7QJ3 - chains G and H of the 22 polymer chains in the assembly; structure by electron microscopy, 7.60 A resolution (low resolution: residue-level contacts below are approximate; hydrogen-bond / salt-bridge calls are withheld).

== Chain G ==
Name: Gamma-tubulin complex component 2
Organism: Homo sapiens
Reference sequence: Q9BSJ2 (GCP2_HUMAN); numbering as in UniProt (aligned over 1-902)
Amino-acid sequence (902 residues; each row starts with the number of its first residue):
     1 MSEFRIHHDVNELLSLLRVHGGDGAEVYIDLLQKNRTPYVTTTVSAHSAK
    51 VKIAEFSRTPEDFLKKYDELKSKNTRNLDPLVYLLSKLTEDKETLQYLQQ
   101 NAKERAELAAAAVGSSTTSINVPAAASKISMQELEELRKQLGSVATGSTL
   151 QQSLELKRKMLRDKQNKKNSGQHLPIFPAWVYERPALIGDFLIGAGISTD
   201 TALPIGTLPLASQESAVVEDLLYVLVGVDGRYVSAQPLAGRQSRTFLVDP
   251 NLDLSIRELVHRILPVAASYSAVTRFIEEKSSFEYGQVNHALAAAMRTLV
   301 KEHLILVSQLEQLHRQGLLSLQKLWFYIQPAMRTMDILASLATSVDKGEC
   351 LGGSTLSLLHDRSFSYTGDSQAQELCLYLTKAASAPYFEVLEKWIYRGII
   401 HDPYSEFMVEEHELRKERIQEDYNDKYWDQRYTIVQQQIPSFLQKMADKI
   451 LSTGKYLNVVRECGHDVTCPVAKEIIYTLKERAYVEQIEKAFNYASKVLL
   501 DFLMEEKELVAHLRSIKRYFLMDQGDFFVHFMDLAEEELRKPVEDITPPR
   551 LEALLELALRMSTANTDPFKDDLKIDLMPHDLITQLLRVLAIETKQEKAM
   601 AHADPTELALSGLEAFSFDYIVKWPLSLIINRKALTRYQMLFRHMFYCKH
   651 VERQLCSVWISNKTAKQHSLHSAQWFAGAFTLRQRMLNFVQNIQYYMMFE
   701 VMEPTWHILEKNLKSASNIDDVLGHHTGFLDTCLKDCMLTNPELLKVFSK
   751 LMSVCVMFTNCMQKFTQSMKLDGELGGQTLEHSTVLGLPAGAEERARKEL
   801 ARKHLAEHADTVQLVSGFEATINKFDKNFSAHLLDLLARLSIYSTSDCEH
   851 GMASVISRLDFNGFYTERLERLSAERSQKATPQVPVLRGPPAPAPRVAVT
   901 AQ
Disordered / not traced: 1-149, 192-200, 587-606, 664-673, 772-813, 845-850, 873-902
Swiss-Prot annotation at these positions:
  - modified residue: Tyr-83 (Phosphotyrosine)
  - natural variant: Arg-297 (R297C: In CDCBM15; uncertain significance), Arg-333 (R333C: In CDCBM15; uncertain significance), Ala-615 (A615P: In CDCBM15; uncertain significance)

== Chain H ==
Name: Gamma-tubulin complex component 3
Organism: Homo sapiens
Reference sequence: Q96CW5 (GCP3_HUMAN); residues 1-907 here = UniProt positions 1-907
Amino-acid sequence (907 residues; row label = number of the first residue in the row):
     1 MATPDQKSPNVLLQNLCCRILGRSEADVAQQFQYAVRVIGSNFAPTVERD
    51 EFLVAEKIKKELIRQRREADAALFSELHRKLHSQGVLKNKWSILYLLLSL
   101 SEDPRRQPSKVSSYATLFAQALPRDAHSTPYYYARPQTLPLSYQDRSAQS
   151 AQSSGSVGSSGISSIGLCALSGPAPAPQSLLPGQSNQAPGVGDCLRQQLG
   201 SRLAWTLTANQPSSQATTSKGVPSAVSRNMTRSRREGDTGGTMEITEAAL
   251 VRDILYVFQGIDGKNIKMNNTENCYKVEGKANLSRSLRDTAVRLSELGWL
   301 HNKIRRYTDQRSLDRSFGLVGQSFCAALHQELREYYRLLSVLHSQLQLED
   351 DQGVNLGLESSLTLRRLLVWTYDPKIRLKTLAALVDHCQGRKGGELASAV
   401 HAYTKTGDPYMRSLVQHILSLVSHPVLSFLYRWIYDGELEDTYHEFFVAS
   451 DPTVKTDRLWHDKYTLRKSMIPSFMTMDQSRKVLLIGKSINFLHQVCHDQ
   501 TPTTKMIAVTKSAESPQDAADLFTDLENAFQGKIDAAYFETSKYLLDVLN
   551 KKYSLLDHMQAMRRYLLLGQGDFIRHLMDLLKPELVRPATTLYQHNLTGI
   601 LETAVRATNAQFDSPEILRRLDVRLLEVSPGDTGWDVFSLDYHVDGPIAT
   651 VFTRECMSHYLRVFNFLWRAKRMEYILTDIRKGHMCNAKLLRNMPEFSGV
   701 LHQCHILASEMVHFIHQMQYYITFEVLECSWDELWNKVQQAQDLDHIIAA
   751 HEVFLDTIISRCLLDSDSRALLNQLRAVFDQIIELQNAQDAIYRAALEEL
   801 QRRLQFEEKKKQREIEGQWGVTAAEEEEENKRIGEFKESIPKMCSQLRIL
   851 THFYQGIVQQFLVLLTTSSDESLRFLSFRLDFNEHYKAREPRLRVSLGTR
   901 GRRSSHT
Disordered / not traced: 1-244, 279-284, 348-360, 506-523, 812-826, 891-907
Swiss-Prot annotation at these positions:
  - modified residue: Ala-2 (N-acetylalanine), Ser-113 (Phosphoserine)

== Chain G / chain H interface ==
Contacting residue pairs (35; chain G residue first):
  Pro-175(G) / Ala-402(H)
  Ile-176(G) / Tyr-403(H)
  Pro-178(G) / Ala-383(H)
  Trp-180(G) / Asp-386(H)
  Arg-184(G) / Glu-272(H)
  Arg-184(G) / Trp-299(H)
  Ala-186(G) / Arg-293(H)
  Ala-186(G) / Glu-296(H)
  Ile-188(G) / Arg-293(H)
  Gly-189(G) / Arg-293(H)
  Thr-201(G) / Arg-285(H)
  Ala-202(G) / Arg-285(H)
  Leu-222(G) / Arg-365(H)
  Tyr-223(G) / Ser-286(H)
  Tyr-223(G) / Arg-365(H)
  Val-228(G) / Asp-289(H)
  Asp-229(G) / Ser-286(H)
  Gly-230(G) / Arg-285(H)
  Gly-230(G) / Ser-286(H)
  Arg-231(G) / Arg-285(H)
  Phe-283(G) / Lys-405(H)
  Phe-283(G) / Thr-406(H)
  Gln-287(G) / Gly-407(H)
  His-290(G) / Gly-407(H)
  His-290(G) / Asp-408(H)
  Ala-291(G) / Gly-407(H)
  Ala-294(G) / Asp-408(H)
  Val-300(G) / Tyr-372(H)
  Lys-301(G) / Tyr-372(H)
  Lys-301(G) / Asp-373(H)
  Leu-304(G) / Tyr-372(H)
  Val-307(G) / Arg-365(H)
  Glu-311(G) / Arg-365(H)
  Arg-315(G) / Arg-365(H)
  Tyr-404(G) / Lys-405(H)
Other interface residues (no listed pair), chain G (33 interface residues in all): Phe-177, Glu-278, Arg-297, Ser-308, Pro-549
Other interface residues (no listed pair), chain H (31 interface residues in all): Asn-273, Cys-274, Leu-368, Val-369, Lys-375, Ile-376, Lys-379, Ala-382, His-387, Pro-409, Tyr-410, Met-411, Arg-874

== In short ==
Chain G and chain H form an interface of 33 and 31 residues respectively.
Here chain G is Gamma-tubulin complex component 2 and chain H is Gamma-tubulin complex component 3, both from
Homo sapiens. Entry 7QJ3 (Structure of recombinant human gamma-Tubulin Ring Complex 8-spoked assembly
intermediate (spokes 7-14)) was determined by electron microscopy together with 7QJ0, 7QJ1, 7QJ2, 7QJ4, 7QJD
and 7QJE from the same study.
